8AC0 - chains D and N of the 8 polymer chains in the assembly; structure by electron microscopy, 4.10 A resolution (low resolution: residue-level contacts below are approximate; hydrogen-bond / salt-bridge calls are withheld).

# Chain D
Name: DNA-directed RNA polymerase subunit beta'
From: Escherichia coli K-12
Notes: EC 2.7.7.6
UniProtKB: P0A8T8 (RPOC_ECO57); residues 1-1406 here = UniProt positions 1-1406
Chain sequence (1406 residues; row label = number of the first residue in the row):
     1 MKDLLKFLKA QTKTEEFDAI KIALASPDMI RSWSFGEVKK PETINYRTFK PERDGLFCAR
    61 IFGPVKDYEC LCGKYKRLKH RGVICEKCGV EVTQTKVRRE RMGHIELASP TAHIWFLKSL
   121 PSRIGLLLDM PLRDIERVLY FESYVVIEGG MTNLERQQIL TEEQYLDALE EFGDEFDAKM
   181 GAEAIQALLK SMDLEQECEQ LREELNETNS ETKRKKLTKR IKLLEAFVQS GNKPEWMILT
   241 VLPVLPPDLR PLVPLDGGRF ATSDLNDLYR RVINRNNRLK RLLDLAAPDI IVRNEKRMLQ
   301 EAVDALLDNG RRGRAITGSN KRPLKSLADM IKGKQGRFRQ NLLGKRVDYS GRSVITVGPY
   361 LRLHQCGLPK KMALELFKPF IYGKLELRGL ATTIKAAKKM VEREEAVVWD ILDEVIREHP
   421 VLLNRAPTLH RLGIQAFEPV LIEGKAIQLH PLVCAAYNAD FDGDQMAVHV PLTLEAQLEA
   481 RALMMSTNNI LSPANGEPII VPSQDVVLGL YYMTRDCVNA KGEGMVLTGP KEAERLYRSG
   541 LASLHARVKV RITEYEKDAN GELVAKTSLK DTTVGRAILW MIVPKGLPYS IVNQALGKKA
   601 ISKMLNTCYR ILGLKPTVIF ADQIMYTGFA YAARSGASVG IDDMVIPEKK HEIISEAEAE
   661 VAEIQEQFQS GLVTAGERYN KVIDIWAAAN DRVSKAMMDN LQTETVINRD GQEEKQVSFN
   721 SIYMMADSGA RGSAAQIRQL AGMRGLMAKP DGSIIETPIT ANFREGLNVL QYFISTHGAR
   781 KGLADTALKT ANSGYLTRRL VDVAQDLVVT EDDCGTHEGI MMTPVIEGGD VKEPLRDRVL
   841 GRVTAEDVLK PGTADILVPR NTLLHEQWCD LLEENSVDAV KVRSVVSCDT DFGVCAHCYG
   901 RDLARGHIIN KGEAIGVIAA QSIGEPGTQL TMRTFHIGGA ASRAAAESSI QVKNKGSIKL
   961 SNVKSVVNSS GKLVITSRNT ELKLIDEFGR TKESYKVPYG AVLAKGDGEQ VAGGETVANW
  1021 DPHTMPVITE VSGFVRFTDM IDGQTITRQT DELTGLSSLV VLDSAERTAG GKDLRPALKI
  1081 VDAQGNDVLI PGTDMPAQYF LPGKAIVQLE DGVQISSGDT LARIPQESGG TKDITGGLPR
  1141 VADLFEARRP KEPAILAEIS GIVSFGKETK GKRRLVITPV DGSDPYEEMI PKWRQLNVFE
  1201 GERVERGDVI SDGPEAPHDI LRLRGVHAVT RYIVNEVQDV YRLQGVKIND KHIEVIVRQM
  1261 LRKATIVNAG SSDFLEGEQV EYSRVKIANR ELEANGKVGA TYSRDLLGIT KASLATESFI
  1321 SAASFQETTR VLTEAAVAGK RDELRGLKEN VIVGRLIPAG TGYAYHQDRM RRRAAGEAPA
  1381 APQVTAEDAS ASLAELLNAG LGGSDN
Disordered / not traced: 1-15, 934-947, 1127-1135, 1374-1406
Swiss-Prot annotation at these positions:
  - binding site (Zn(2+)): Cys-70, Cys-72, Cys-85, Cys-88, Cys-814, Cys-888, Cys-895, Cys-898
  - binding site (Mg(2+)): Asp-460, Asp-462, Asp-464
  - modified residue: Lys-972 (N6-acetyllysine)

# Chain N
Molecule: DNA Non-template strand
Sequence (266 nucleotides; each row starts with the number of its first residue):
     1 CAGTCACGAC GTTGTAAAAC GACGGCCAGT GAATTCGAGC TCGGTACCAA AAATAAATTT
    61 CCTTAAAGTT CACTAACTTA TGATGTAGTG AGCTTTTTAT ACCCATAAAA TGTACTATTG
   121 GTACTTTACA TTAATGAACT TTAAGTACAT CATAAGCCCA TAGACGAACG GCGCGTCTTT
   181 AAACCATGCG TCGGGAGCGC GGCGGGTTCA GGATGAACGG CAATGCTGCT CATTAGCGAG
   241 AAGGCTTTTT TGTTTTTAGT CACGGC
Disordered / not traced: 1-230, 243-253

# Interface between chain D and chain N
Pairs across the interface (11):
  Tyr-46(D) / DA239(N)
  Arg-47(D) / DA239(N)
  Arg-47(D) / DG240(N)
  Leu-120(D) / DT260(N)
  Arg-133(D) / DC261(N)
  Arg-133(D) / DA262(N)
  Lys-219(D) / DT260(N)
  Asp-1143(D) / DT257(N)
  Arg-1148(D) / DT257(N)
  Arg-1148(D) / DA258(N)
  Lys-1311(D) / DG259(N)
Other interface residues (no listed pair), chain D (9 interface residues in all): Pro-121

# Summary
The interface between chain D and chain N involves 9 residues on one side and 8 on the other. UniProt lists 8
Zn2+-binding residues and 3 Mg2+-binding residues on chain D.
Here chain D is DNA-directed RNA polymerase subunit beta' (Escherichia coli K-12) and chain N is DNA
Non-template strand. Entry 8AC0 (RNA polymerase at U-rich pause bound to regulatory RNA putL - active, closed
clamp state) was determined by electron microscopy (same publication as 8ABY, 8ABZ, 8AC1, 8AC2, 8ACP and
8AD1).
